7JGR - chains C and H of the 9 polymer chains in the assembly; structure by electron microscopy, 3.90 A resolution.

== Chain C ==
Molecule: AT22044p1
Organism: Drosophila melanogaster
Reference sequence: Q7K2L1 (Q7K2L1_DROME); residue numbers follow UniProt; this construct covers 1-721
Chain sequence (721 residues; numbered 1 to 721; the number before each row is that of its first residue):
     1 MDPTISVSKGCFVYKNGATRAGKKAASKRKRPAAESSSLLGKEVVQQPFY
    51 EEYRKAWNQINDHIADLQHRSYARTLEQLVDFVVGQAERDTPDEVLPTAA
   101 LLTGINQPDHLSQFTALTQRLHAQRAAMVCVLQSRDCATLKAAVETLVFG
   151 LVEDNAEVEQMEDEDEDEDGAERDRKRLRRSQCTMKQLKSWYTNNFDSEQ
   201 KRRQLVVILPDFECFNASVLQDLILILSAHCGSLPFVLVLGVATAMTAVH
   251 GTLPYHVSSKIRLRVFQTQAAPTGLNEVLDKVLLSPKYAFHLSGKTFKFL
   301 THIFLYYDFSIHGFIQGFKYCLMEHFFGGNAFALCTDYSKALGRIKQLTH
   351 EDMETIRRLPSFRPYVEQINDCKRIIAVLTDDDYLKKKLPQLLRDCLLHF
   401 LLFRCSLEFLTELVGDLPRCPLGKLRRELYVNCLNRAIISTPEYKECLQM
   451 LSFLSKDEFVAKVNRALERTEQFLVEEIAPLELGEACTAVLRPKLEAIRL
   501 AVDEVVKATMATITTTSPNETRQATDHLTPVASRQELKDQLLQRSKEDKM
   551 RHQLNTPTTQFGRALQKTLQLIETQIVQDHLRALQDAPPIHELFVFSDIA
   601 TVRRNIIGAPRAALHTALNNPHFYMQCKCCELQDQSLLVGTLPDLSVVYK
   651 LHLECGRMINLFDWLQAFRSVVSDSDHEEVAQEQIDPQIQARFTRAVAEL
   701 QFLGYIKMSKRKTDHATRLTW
Disordered / not traced: 21-37, 90-93, 160-176, 200-201, 370-371, 509-561, 673-686
What the authors report for this chain:
  - mutagenesis - K141A (3-fold): decreased binding to DNA

== Chain H ==
Molecule: 84-nt DNA strand
Sequence (84 nucleotides; row label = number of the first residue in the row; numbers below 1 keep their minus sign (DA-22 is residue -22)):
   -22 ATCTTTACATCTTGTTATTTTACAGATTTTATGTTTAGATCTTTTATGCT
    28 TGCTTTTCAAAAGGCCTGCAGGCAAGTGCACAAA
Disordered / not traced: -22 to 0, 35-61

== Chain C / chain H interface ==
Contacting residue pairs - 8 pairs, chain C then chain H:
  Arg657(C) with DT27(H), salt bridge to the phosphate
  Met658(C) with DT27(H), phosphate contact
  Ser709(C) with DT27(H), hydrogen bond to the phosphate
  Arg711(C) with DG25(H), base contact; DC26(H), hydrogen bond to the sugar; DT27(H), sugar contact
  Lys712(C) with DT27(H), phosphate contact; DT28(H), salt bridge to the phosphate
Other interface residues (no listed pair), chain C (6 interface residues in all): Thr717

== In short ==
Chain C and chain H form an interface of 6 and 4 residues respectively; the contacts include 2 hydrogen bonds
and 2 salt bridges. Polar pairs include Arg711(C)-DC26(H), Ser709(C)-DT27(H) and Arg657(C)-DT27(H). From the
paper: K141A of chain C reduces binding to DNA.
Chain C is AT22044p1 (Drosophila melanogaster) and chain H is an 84-nt DNA strand; the structure, Structure of
Drosophila ORC bound to DNA (84 bp) and Cdc6, was determined by electron microscopy (same publication as 7JGS,
7JK2, 7JK3, 7JK4, 7JK5 and 7JK6).
